5H9F - chains H and L of the 14 polymer chains in the assembly; structure by X-ray diffraction, 2.45 A resolution.

Chain H:
Name: CRISPR system Cascade subunit CasC
Organism: Escherichia coli (strain K12)
UniProt: Q46899 (CASC_ECOLI); residue numbers follow UniProt; this construct covers 1-363
Amino-acid sequence (363 residues; numbered 1 to 363; the number before each row is that of its first residue):
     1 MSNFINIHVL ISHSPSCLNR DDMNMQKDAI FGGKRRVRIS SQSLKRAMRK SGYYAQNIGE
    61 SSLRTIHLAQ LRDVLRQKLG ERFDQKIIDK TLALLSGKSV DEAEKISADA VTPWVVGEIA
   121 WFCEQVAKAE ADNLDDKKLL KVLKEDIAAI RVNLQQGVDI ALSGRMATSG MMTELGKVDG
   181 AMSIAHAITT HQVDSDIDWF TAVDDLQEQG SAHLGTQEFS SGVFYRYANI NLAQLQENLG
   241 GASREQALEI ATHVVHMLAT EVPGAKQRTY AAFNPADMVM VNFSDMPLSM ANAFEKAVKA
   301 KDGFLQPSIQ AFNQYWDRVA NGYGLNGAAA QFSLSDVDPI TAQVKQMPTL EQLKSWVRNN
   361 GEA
Not modelled in the structure: 1, 336-343, 362-363

Chain L:
Molecule: crRNA
Organism: Escherichia coli
Sequence (61 nucleotides; each row starts with the number of its first residue):
     1 AUAAACCGAC GGUAUUGUUC AGAUCCUGGC UUGCCAACAG GAGUUCCCCG CGCCAGCGGG
    61 X
Modified positions: 23G (guanosine-5'-phosphate-2',3'-cyclic phosphate) at position 61

Chain H / chain L interface:
Pairs across the interface (45; chain H residue first):
  Asn19(H) - A14(L)  sugar contact
  Asn19(H) - U15(L)  hydrogen bond to the phosphate
  Asn19(H) - U16(L)  phosphate contact
  Arg20(H) - U15(L)  sugar contact
  Arg20(H) - U16(L)  salt bridge to the phosphate
  Arg20(H) - G17(L)  salt bridge to the phosphate
  Asp21(H) - U15(L)  base contact
  Asp22(H) - U15(L)  base contact
  Asn24(H) - U16(L)  base contact
  Lys27(H) - U15(L)  salt bridge to the phosphate
  Ser40(H) - A14(L)  phosphate contact
  Ser40(H) - U15(L)  hydrogen bond to the phosphate
  Gln42(H) - U13(L)  sugar contact
  Gln42(H) - A14(L)  phosphate contact
  Gln42(H) - U15(L)  hydrogen bond to the phosphate
  Ser43(H) - A14(L)  hydrogen bond to the sugar
  Lys45(H) - U13(L)  salt bridge to the phosphate
  Arg46(H) - A14(L)  sugar contact
  Arg49(H) - A14(L)  salt bridge to the phosphate
  Arg64(H) - G12(L)  sugar contact
  Arg64(H) - U13(L)  sugar contact
  Ala110(H) - G12(L)  base contact
  Ser163(H) - G12(L)  sugar contact
  Ser163(H) - U13(L)  phosphate contact
  Gly164(H) - G12(L)  sugar contact
  Met166(H) - G11(L)  base contact
  Met166(H) - G12(L)  base contact
  Lys177(H) - G11(L)  hydrogen bond to the sugar
  Trp199(H) - A21(L)  base contact
  Phe200(H) - U19(L)  base contact
  Phe200(H) - A21(L)  phosphate contact
  Thr201(H) - U19(L)  hydrogen bond to the sugar
  Thr201(H) - C20(L)  hydrogen bond to the base
  Thr201(H) - A21(L)  hydrogen bond to the phosphate
  Ala202(H) - U19(L)  base contact
  Ala202(H) - C20(L)  phosphate contact
  Val203(H) - C20(L)  hydrogen bond to the phosphate
  Gln209(H) - G22(L)  base contact
  Gly210(H) - G22(L)  base contact
  Gly264(H) - G17(L)  phosphate contact
  Ala265(H) - U16(L)  phosphate contact
  Ala265(H) - G17(L)  phosphate contact
  Lys266(H) - G17(L)  hydrogen bond to the phosphate
  Arg268(H) - U18(L)  phosphate contact
  Thr269(H) - U19(L)  phosphate contact
Interface residues without a listed pair, chain H (34 interface residues in all): Leu18, Arg165, Ser211, His213

In short:
Chain H and chain L form an interface of 34 and 12 residues respectively; the contacts include 10 hydrogen
bonds and 5 salt bridges. Polar pairs include Thr201(H)-C20(L), Ser43(H)-A14(L) and Lys177(H)-G11(L).
Here chain H is CRISPR system Cascade subunit CasC (Escherichia coli (strain K12)) and chain L is crRNA
(Escherichia coli). Entry 5H9F (Crystal structure of E. coli Cascade bound to a PAM-containing dsDNA target at
2.45 angstrom resolution) was determined by X-ray diffraction (same publication as 5H9E).
